Entry 6LZ9 (X-ray diffraction, 2.80 A resolution); this record covers chains H and L of the 4 polymer chains in the assembly.

[Chain H]
Molecule: Heavy chain of t8E4 Fab fragment
Organism: Mus musculus
Notes: antibody fragment or engineered binder
Chain sequence (223 residues; numbered 1 to 215 plus 8 insertion-coded residues; the number before each row is that of its first residue; a row labelled like 82A-82C holds insertion residues (82A, then the next letters in order)):
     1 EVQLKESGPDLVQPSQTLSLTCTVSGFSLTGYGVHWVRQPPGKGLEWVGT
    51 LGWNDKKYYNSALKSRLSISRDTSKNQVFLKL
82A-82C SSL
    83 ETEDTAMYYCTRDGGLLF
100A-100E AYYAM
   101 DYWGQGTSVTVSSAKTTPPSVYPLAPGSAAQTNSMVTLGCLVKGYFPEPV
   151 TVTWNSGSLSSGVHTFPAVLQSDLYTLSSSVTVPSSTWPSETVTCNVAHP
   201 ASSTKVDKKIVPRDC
Disordered / not traced: 128-132
Modified positions: Glu1 (pyroglutamic acid; PCA)
Disulfides: Cys22-Cys92, Cys140-Cys195

[Chain L]
Molecule: Light chain of t8E4 Fab fragment
Organism: Mus musculus
Notes: antibody fragment or engineered binder
Chain sequence (214 residues; each row starts with the number of its first residue):
     1 DIQMTQTTSSLSASLGDRVTFSCRASQDISNYLNWYQQKPDGTVKLLIFY
    51 TSRLHSGVPSRFSGSGSGTDYSLTIANLEQEDFATYFCQQDSKHPFTFGS
   101 GTKLEIKRADAAPTVSIFPPSSEQLTSGGASVVCFLNNFYPKDINVKWKI
   151 DGSERQNGVLNSWTDQDSKDSTYSMSSTLTLTKDEYERHNSYTCEATHKT
   201 STSPIVKSFNRNEC
Disordered / not traced: 214
Disulfides: Cys23-Cys88, Cys134-Cys194

[How chain H and chain L interact]
Contacting residue pairs - 73 pairs, chain H then chain L:
  His35(H) with Phe96(L)
  Gln39(H) with Gln38(L), hydrogen bond
  Gly44(H) with Phe87(L)
  Leu45(H) with Phe87(L), hydrophobic; Phe98(L)
  Glu46(H) with Phe98(L)
  Trp47(H) with Pro95(L), hydrophobic; Phe96(L); Phe98(L)
  Tyr58(H) with His94(L)
  Tyr59(H) with Pro95(L)
  Ser61(H) with Asp1(L); Pro95(L)
  Tyr91(H) with Gln38(L), hydrogen bond; Gly42(L), hydrogen bond (side chain-backbone)
  Tyr100B(H) with Phe49(L), hydrophobic
  Tyr100C(H) with Asp91(L); Phe96(L), hydrophobic
  Ala100D(H) with Asn34(L); Tyr36(L); Phe49(L), hydrophobic; Asp91(L)
  Met100E(H) with Tyr36(L), hydrogen bond (backbone-side chain); Leu46(L)
  Asp101(H) with Leu46(L); His55(L)
  Trp103(H) with Tyr36(L); Val44(L)
  Tyr122(H) with Ser121(L); Glu123(L); Gln124(L); Ser127(L)
  Pro123(H) with Ser121(L); Glu123(L)
  Leu124(H) with Phe118(L); Val133(L), hydrophobic; Phe135(L), hydrophobic
  Ala125(H) with Phe118(L); Pro119(L)
  Pro126(H) with Phe118(L)
  Gly127(H) with Pro119(L)
  Thr137(H) with Ser116(L); Phe118(L)
  Leu141(H) with Ser131(L)
  Lys143(H) with Ser131(L); Thr180(L)
  His164(H) with Asn137(L); Asn138(L), hydrogen bond; Ser174(L)
  Phe166(H) with Phe135(L), hydrophobic; Asn137(L); Ser162(L); Thr164(L); Ser174(L); Met175(L); Ser176(L)
  Pro167(H) with Ser162(L), hydrogen bond (backbone-side chain); Trp163(L)
  Val169(H) with Leu160(L), hydrophobic; Asn161(L); Ser162(L)
  Gln171(H) with Leu160(L); Thr180(L)
  Ser178(H) with Phe135(L); Ser176(L), hydrogen bond
  Ser179(H) with Phe135(L)
  Ser180(H) with Phe135(L); Asn137(L), hydrogen bond
  Lys208(H) with Glu123(L), salt bridge
  Arg213(H) with Pro119(L); Pro120(L), hydrogen bond (side chain-backbone); Ser121(L)
  Cys215(H) with Glu213(L), hydrogen bond (side chain-backbone)
Interface residues without a listed pair, chain H (44 interface residues in all): Val37, Thr50, Asn60, Leu138, Gly139, Leu170, Thr176, Thr182
Interface residues without a listed pair, chain L (41 interface residues in all): Gln89, Ser122, Asp167

[Summary]
Chain H and chain L form an interface of 44 and 41 residues respectively; the contacts include 10 hydrogen
bonds and 1 salt bridge. Polar contacts include Lys208(H)-Glu123(L), Gln39(H)-Gln38(L) and Tyr91(H)-Gln38(L).
Here chain H is Heavy chain of t8E4 Fab fragment and chain L is Light chain of t8E4 Fab fragment, both from
Mus musculus. Entry 6LZ9 (t8E4 antibody Fab complexed with the active form of HGF) was determined by X-ray
diffraction.
